8IYL - chains R and S of the 42 polymer chains in the assembly; structure by electron microscopy, 3.00 A resolution.

== Chain R (and S) ==
Molecule: Tail tube protein
Source organism: Escherichia phage lambda
Notes: chain S of this document is another copy of the same molecule, construct and numbering; everything in this record applies to it too
UniProtKB: P03733 (TUBE_LAMBD); residue numbers follow UniProt; this construct covers 1-246
Sequence (246 residues; each row starts with the number of its first residue):
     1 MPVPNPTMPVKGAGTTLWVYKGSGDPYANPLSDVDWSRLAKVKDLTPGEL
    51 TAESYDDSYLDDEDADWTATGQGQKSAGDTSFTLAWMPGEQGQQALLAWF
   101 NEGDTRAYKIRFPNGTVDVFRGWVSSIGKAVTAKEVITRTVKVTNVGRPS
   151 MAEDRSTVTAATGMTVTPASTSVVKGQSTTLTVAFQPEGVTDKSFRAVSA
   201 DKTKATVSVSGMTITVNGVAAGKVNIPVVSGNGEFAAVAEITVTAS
Not modelled in the structure: 1-2

== How chain R and chain S interact ==
Pairs across the interface (25; chain R residue first):
  Glu-53(R) / Lys-134(S)  salt bridge
  Tyr-55(R) / Lys-134(S)
  Tyr-55(R) / Glu-135(S)
  Tyr-55(R) / Val-136(S)  hydrogen bond (side chain-backbone)
  Ser-58(R) / Lys-43(S)  hydrogen bond (backbone-side chain)
  Tyr-59(R) / Lys-41(S)
  Tyr-59(R) / Val-42(S)
  Tyr-59(R) / Lys-43(S)
  Leu-60(R) / Gly-12(S)
  Leu-60(R) / Ala-13(S)
  Leu-60(R) / Gly-14(S)  hydrogen bond (backbone-backbone)
  Leu-60(R) / Thr-15(S)
  Leu-60(R) / Val-42(S)  hydrogen bond (backbone-backbone)
  Leu-60(R) / Lys-43(S)
  Leu-60(R) / Leu-45(S)  hydrophobic
  Asp-61(R) / Gly-14(S)
  Asp-61(R) / Thr-15(S)
  Asp-61(R) / Thr-16(S)
  Asp-61(R) / Arg-38(S)  salt bridge
  Asp-61(R) / Ala-40(S)
  Asp-61(R) / Lys-41(S)  hydrogen bond (side chain-backbone)
  Asp-61(R) / Val-42(S)
  Asp-62(R) / Gly-14(S)
  Ala-65(R) / Ala-13(S)  hydrophobic
  Gln-74(R) / Lys-134(S)  hydrogen bond
Other interface residues (no listed pair), chain R (11 interface residues in all): Asp-56, Glu-63
Other interface residues (no listed pair), chain S (17 interface residues in all): Leu-39, Asp-44, Ala-85

== Overview ==
Chain R and chain S form an interface of 11 and 17 residues respectively; the contacts include 6 hydrogen
bonds and 2 salt bridges. Polar pairs include Glu-53(R)/Lys-134(S), Asp-61(R)/Arg-38(S) and
Tyr-55(R)/Val-136(S).
Chain R and chain S are both Tail tube protein (Escherichia phage lambda); the structure, Tail tip
conformation 2 of phage lambda tail, was determined by electron microscopy, deposited together with 8IYD,
8IYK, 8JVM and 8KGE.
